Entry 8OW0 (electron microscopy, 3.40 A resolution); this record covers chains E and f of the 25 polymer chains in the assembly.

[Chain E]
Molecule: C0n3 DNA
Sequence (153 nucleotides; numbered 3 to 155; the number before each row is that of its first residue):
     3 TTCAATGAAA TATATATTTC TTACTATTTC TTTTTTAACT TTCGGAAATC AAATACACTA
    63 ATATTAAAAC GCGGGGGACA GCGCGTACGT GCGTTTAAGC GGTGCTAGAG CTGTCTACGA
   123 CCAATTGAGC GGCCTCGGCA CCATGTGACT TAT
Not modelled in the structure: 3-35

[Chain f]
Name: Histone H4
Source organism: Saccharomyces cerevisiae
UniProtKB: P02309 (H4_YEAST); residues 1-103 here = UniProt positions 1-103
Amino-acid sequence (103 residues; row label = number of the first residue in the row):
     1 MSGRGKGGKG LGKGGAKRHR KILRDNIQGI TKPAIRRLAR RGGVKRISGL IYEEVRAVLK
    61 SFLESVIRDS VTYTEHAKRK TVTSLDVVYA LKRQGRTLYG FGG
Not modelled in the structure: 1-24
UniProt features mapped onto this chain:
  - DNA-binding region: Lys17 to Lys21
  - modified residue: Lys6 (N6-acetyl-N6-methyllysine), Lys9 (N6-acetyllysine), Lys13 (N6-acetyl-N6-methyllysine), Lys17 (N6-acetyllysine), Lys32 (N6-succinyllysine), Arg56 (Omega-N-methylarginine), Ser61 (Phosphoserine), Ser65 (Phosphoserine), Lys78 (N6-succinyllysine), Lys80 (N6-acetyllysine), Lys92 (N6-glutaryllysine)
  - mutagenesis: Lys92 (K92E: Mimics glutarylation; delays in cell proliferation; increased sensitivity to DNA damaging agents; K92Q: Mimics acetylation; does not show increased sensitivity to DNA damaging agents ...)

[Interface between chain E and chain f]
Pairs across the interface (10):
  DA69(E) with Arg37(f), phosphate contact
  DA70(E) with Thr31(f), phosphate contact; Pro33(f), phosphate contact; Ala34(f), phosphate contact; Arg37(f), salt bridge to the phosphate
  DA71(E) with Thr31(f), hydrogen bond to the phosphate; Pro33(f), phosphate contact
  DG78(E) with Arg46(f), base contact
  DG79(E) with Lys45(f), salt bridge to the phosphate; Arg46(f), sugar contact
Interface residues without a listed pair, chain E (6 interface residues in all): DG77
Interface residues without a listed pair, chain f (7 interface residues in all): Gln28

[In short]
The interface between chain E and chain f involves 6 residues on one side and 7 on the other; the contacts
include 1 hydrogen bond and 2 salt bridges. Among the polar pairs are DA71(E)-Thr31(f), DA70(E)-Arg37(f) and
DG79(E)-Lys45(f).
Here chain E is C0n3 DNA and chain f is Histone H4 (Saccharomyces cerevisiae). Entry 8OW0 (Cryo-EM structure
of CBF1-CCAN bound topologically to a centromeric CENP-A nucleosome) was determined by electron microscopy
(same publication as 8OVW, 8OVX and 8OW1).
